4GR8 - chain A; structure by X-ray diffraction, 1.30 A resolution.

[Chain A]
Molecule: Macrophage metalloelastase
From: Homo sapiens
Notes: EC 3.4.24.65; fragment: catalytic domain
UniProt: P39900 (MMP12_HUMAN); residues 111-262 here = UniProt positions 111-262
Chain sequence (152 residues; row label = number of the first residue in the row):
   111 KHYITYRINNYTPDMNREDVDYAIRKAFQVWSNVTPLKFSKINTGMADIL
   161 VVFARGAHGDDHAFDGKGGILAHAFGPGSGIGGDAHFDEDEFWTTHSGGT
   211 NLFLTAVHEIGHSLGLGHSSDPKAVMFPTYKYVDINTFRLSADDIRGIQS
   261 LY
Differences from the reference sequence: engineered mutation Asp171 (Phe in P39900)
Swiss-Prot annotation at these positions:
  - active site: Glu219
  - binding site (Ca(2+)): Asp124, Asp158, Asp175, Gly176, Gly178, Ile180, Gly190, Gly192, Asp194, Asp198, Glu199, Glu201
  - binding site (Zn(2+)): His168, Asp170, His183, His196, His218, His222, His228
Metal / ion sites: Ca2+ site 1: Asp124, Glu199, Glu201; Ca2+ site 2: Asp158, Gly190, Gly192, Asp194; Zn2+ site 1: His168, Asp170, His183, His196; Ca2+ site 3: Asp175, Gly176, Gly178, Ile180, Asp198, Glu201; Zn2+ site 2: His218, His222, His228 (together with rxp470c)
Ligand contacts: rxp470c (R4C; N-{(2S)-3-[(R)-(4-bromophenyl)(hydroxy)phosphoryl]-2-[(3-phenyl-1,2-oxazol-5-yl)methyl]propanoyl}-L-alanyl-L-alaninamid e): Gly178, Gly179, Ile180, Leu181, Ala182, His183, Leu214, Thr215, His218, Glu219, His222, His228, Ala234, Val235, Phe237, Pro238, Thr239, Tyr240, Lys241

[In short]
Ligands of chain A: rxp470c. The Ca2+ site 1 is built by Asp124, Glu199 and Glu201. Asp158, Gly190, Gly192 and
Asp194 coordinate Ca2+ site 2. Curated annotation (UniProt) lists active-site residue Glu219, 12 Ca2+-binding
residues and 7 Zn2+-binding residues.
Chain A is Macrophage metalloelastase (Homo sapiens); the structure, Crystal structure of the catalytic domain
of Human MMP12 in complex with selective phosphinic inhibitor RXP470C, was determined by X-ray diffraction,
deposited together with 4GQL, 4GR0 and 4GR3.
